PDB entry 1CRG | X-ray diffraction, 2.00 A resolution | chain A

== Chain A ==
Protein: Cytochrome C
From: Saccharomyces cerevisiae
Reference sequence: P00044 (CYC1_YEAST); the author numbering skips numbers that UniProt does not, so the offset changes along the chain: -5 to -1 = UniProt 1-5; 1-103 = UniProt 6-108
Chain sequence (108 residues; numbered -5 to 103; 1 number in that range is skipped by the numbering (no residue carries it; nothing is unmodelled there); the number before each row is that of its first residue; numbers below 1 keep their minus sign (Thr-5 is residue -5)):
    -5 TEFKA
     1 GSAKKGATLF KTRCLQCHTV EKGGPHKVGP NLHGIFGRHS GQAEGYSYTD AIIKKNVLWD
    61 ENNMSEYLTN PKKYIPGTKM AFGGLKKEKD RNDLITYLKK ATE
Construct notes: conflict Ile52 (Asn57 in P00044), Thr102 (Cys107 in P00044)
Modified positions: Lys72 (n-trimethyllysine; M3L)
Covalent attachments: heme c (HEC) linked to Cys14, Cys17
Ion coordination: heme c Fe: His18, Met80
Residues lining bound ligands: heme c (HEC): Arg13, Gln16, His18, Val28, Gly29, Pro30, Leu32, Ile35, His39, Ser40, Gly41, Tyr46, Ser47, Tyr48, Thr49, Ile52, Trp59, Met64, Tyr67, Leu68, Thr78, Lys79, Met80, Ala81, Phe82, Leu85, Leu94, Leu98

== Overview ==
Heme c is covalently linked to Cys14. The heme c Fe site is built by His18 and Met80.
Chain A is Cytochrome C (Saccharomyces cerevisiae); the structure, The role of a conserved internal water
molecule and its associated hydrogen bond network in cytochrome ..., was determined by X-ray diffraction,
deposited together with 1CRH and 1CRJ.
